Entry 7BG7 (electron microscopy, 2.40 A resolution); this record covers chains 1 and 3 of the 5 polymer chains in the assembly.

== Chain 1 ==
Molecule: Genome polyprotein
Source organism: Human rhinovirus 14
Notes: EC 3.4.22.29, 3.6.1.15, 3.4.22.28, 2.7.7.48
UniProt: P03303 (POLG_HRV14); residues -3 to 289 here correspond to UniProt positions 564-856 (UniProt number = residue number + 567)
Sequence (293 residues; numbered -3 to 289; the number before each row is that of its first residue; numbers below 1 keep their minus sign (Ala-3 is residue -3)):
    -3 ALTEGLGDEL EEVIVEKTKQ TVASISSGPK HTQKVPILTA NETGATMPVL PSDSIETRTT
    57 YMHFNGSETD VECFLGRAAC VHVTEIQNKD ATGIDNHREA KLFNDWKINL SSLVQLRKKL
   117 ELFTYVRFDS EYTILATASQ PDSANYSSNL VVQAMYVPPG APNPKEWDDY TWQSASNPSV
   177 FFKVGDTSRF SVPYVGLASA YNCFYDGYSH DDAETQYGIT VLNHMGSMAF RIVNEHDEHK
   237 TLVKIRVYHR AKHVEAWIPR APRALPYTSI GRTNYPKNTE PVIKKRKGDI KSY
Disordered / not traced: -3 to 15

== Chain 3 ==
Molecule: Genome polyprotein
Source organism: Human rhinovirus 14
Notes: EC 3.4.22.29, 3.6.1.15, 3.4.22.28, 2.7.7.48
UniProt: P03303 (POLG_HRV14); residues 1-236 here correspond to UniProt positions 332-567 (UniProt number = residue number + 331)
Sequence (236 residues; numbered 1 to 236; the number before each row is that of its first residue):
     1 GLPTTTLPGS GQFLTTDDRQ SPSALPNYEP TPRIHIPGKV HNLLEIIQVD TLIPMNNTHT
    61 KDEVNSYLIP LNANRQNEQV FGTNLFIGDG VFKTTLLGEI VQYYTHWSGS LRFSLMYTGP
   121 ALSSAKLILA YTPPGARGPQ DRREAMLGTH VVWDIGLQST IVMTIPWTSG VQFRYTDPDT
   181 YTSAGFLSCW YQTSLILPPE TTGQVYLLSF ISACPDFKLR LMKDTQTISQ TVALTE

== How chain 1 and chain 3 interact ==
Pairs across the interface - 186 pairs, chain 1 then chain 3:
  Ala19(1) - Asp216(3)
  Ile33(1) - Val151(3)  hydrophobic
  Ile33(1) - Thr160(3)
  Ile33(1) - Ile161(3)
  Ile33(1) - Val162(3)  hydrogen bond (backbone-backbone)
  Leu34(1) - Trp153(3)
  Leu34(1) - Gln158(3)
  Leu34(1) - Thr160(3)
  Leu34(1) - Ile161(3)  hydrophobic
  Thr35(1) - Gln158(3)
  Thr35(1) - Ser159(3)
  Thr35(1) - Thr160(3)  hydrogen bond (backbone-backbone)
  Thr35(1) - Val162(3)
  Ala36(1) - Thr160(3)
  Asn37(1) - Ser114(3)
  Asn37(1) - Met116(3)
  Asn37(1) - Thr160(3)  hydrogen bond (backbone-side chain)
  Asn37(1) - Phe210(3)
  Glu38(1) - Met116(3)
  Glu38(1) - Ser159(3)
  Glu38(1) - Thr160(3)
  Thr42(1) - Gln48(3)
  Thr42(1) - Val49(3)
  Thr42(1) - Asp50(3)  hydrogen bond (side chain-backbone)
  Thr42(1) - Arg112(3)
  Met43(1) - Arg112(3)
  Pro44(1) - Arg112(3)
  Val45(1) - Arg112(3)  hydrogen bond (backbone-side chain)
  Val45(1) - Val162(3)  hydrophobic
  Val45(1) - Thr164(3)
  Val45(1) - Cys214(3)
  Leu46(1) - Thr164(3)  hydrogen bond (backbone-side chain)
  Leu46(1) - Pro215(3)  hydrophobic
  Pro47(1) - Ser110(3)
  Pro47(1) - Thr164(3)
  Ser50(1) - Thr164(3)
  Ile51(1) - Thr149(3)
  Ile51(1) - Pro166(3)  hydrophobic
  Met58(1) - Asp216(3)
  Met58(1) - Lys218(3)
  Phe60(1) - Lys218(3)
  Phe60(1) - Leu219(3)
  Phe60(1) - Arg220(3)
  Gly62(1) - Asn42(3)  hydrogen bond (backbone-side chain)
  Glu64(1) - Tyr104(3)  hydrogen bond (backbone-side chain)
  Glu64(1) - Arg220(3)
  Glu64(1) - Leu221(3)
  Glu64(1) - Met222(3)  hydrogen bond (side chain-backbone)
  Thr65(1) - Asn42(3)  hydrogen bond
  Thr65(1) - Leu43(3)  hydrogen bond (backbone-backbone)
  Thr65(1) - Leu44(3)
  Thr65(1) - Tyr104(3)
  Thr65(1) - Leu219(3)
  Asp66(1) - His41(3)
  Asp66(1) - Asn42(3)
  Val67(1) - Val40(3)
  Val67(1) - His41(3)  hydrogen bond (backbone-backbone)
  Val67(1) - Leu43(3)  hydrophobic
  Cys69(1) - Met222(3)
  Phe70(1) - Leu43(3)  hydrophobic
  Phe70(1) - Tyr103(3)  hydrophobic
  Phe70(1) - Tyr104(3)
  Phe70(1) - Met222(3)  hydrophobic
  Arg73(1) - Thr15(3)
  Arg73(1) - Thr16(3)
  Arg73(1) - Met222(3)
  Ala74(1) - Phe13(3)  hydrophobic
  Ala74(1) - Thr15(3)  hydrogen bond (backbone-backbone)
  Ser107(1) - Leu234(3)
  Ser108(1) - Gln230(3)  hydrogen bond (backbone-side chain)
  Ser108(1) - Ala233(3)
  Ser108(1) - Leu234(3)
  Leu109(1) - Gln230(3)
  Val110(1) - Ser229(3)
  Val110(1) - Gln230(3)  hydrogen bond (backbone-side chain)
  Gln111(1) - Thr225(3)  hydrogen bond (side chain-backbone)
  Gln111(1) - Ile228(3)  hydrogen bond (side chain-backbone)
  Arg113(1) - Leu234(3)
  Lys114(1) - Glu99(3)  salt bridge
  Lys114(1) - Tyr103(3)
  Lys114(1) - Thr227(3)  hydrogen bond
  Lys114(1) - Ile228(3)
  Lys115(1) - Tyr103(3)
  Phe119(1) - Val40(3)  hydrophobic
  Phe119(1) - Leu43(3)  hydrophobic
  Arg123(1) - Pro30(3)
  Arg123(1) - Thr31(3)  hydrogen bond (side chain-backbone)
  Arg123(1) - Pro32(3)
  Arg123(1) - Arg33(3)
  Glu127(1) - Arg19(3)
  Glu127(1) - Ser21(3)  hydrogen bond
  Thr129(1) - Phe13(3)
  Pro174(1) - Ala24(3)
  Pro174(1) - Leu25(3)  hydrophobic
  Arg185(1) - Phe13(3)
  Arg185(1) - Ser21(3)
  Arg185(1) - Pro22(3)
  Phe186(1) - Ser21(3)
  Phe186(1) - Pro22(3)
  Phe186(1) - Ala24(3)  hydrophobic
  Ser187(1) - Ser21(3)
  Ser187(1) - Pro22(3)  hydrogen bond (backbone-backbone)
  Ser187(1) - Ser23(3)
  Ser187(1) - Ala24(3)  hydrogen bond (backbone-backbone)
  Val188(1) - Leu25(3)  hydrophobic
  Pro189(1) - Ser23(3)
  Pro189(1) - Leu25(3)
  Pro189(1) - Tyr28(3)  hydrophobic
  Tyr190(1) - Tyr28(3)
  Tyr190(1) - Pro30(3)
  Val191(1) - Leu25(3)  hydrophobic
  Val191(1) - Tyr28(3)
  Gly192(1) - Thr31(3)  hydrogen bond (backbone-side chain)
  Leu193(1) - Thr31(3)  hydrogen bond (backbone-side chain)
  Ala194(1) - Thr31(3)
  Ser195(1) - Thr31(3)
  Ser195(1) - Pro32(3)  hydrogen bond (side chain-backbone)
  Ser195(1) - Arg33(3)
  Ser195(1) - Ile34(3)  hydrogen bond (side chain-backbone)
  Ile215(1) - Glu236(3)
  Tyr244(1) - Phe13(3)  hydrophobic
  Arg246(1) - Asp18(3)  salt bridge
  Arg246(1) - Arg19(3)
  Lys248(1) - Ser21(3)
  Glu251(1) - Arg33(3)  salt bridge
  Glu251(1) - Lys39(3)  salt bridge
  Ala252(1) - Lys39(3)
  Ala252(1) - Val40(3)  hydrogen bond (backbone-backbone)
  Trp253(1) - Ile36(3)  hydrogen bond (side chain-backbone)
  Trp253(1) - Pro37(3)
  Trp253(1) - Gly38(3)
  Trp253(1) - Lys39(3)
  Ile254(1) - Pro37(3)
  Ile254(1) - Gly38(3)  hydrogen bond (backbone-backbone)
  Pro255(1) - Gly38(3)
  Pro255(1) - Val40(3)
  Pro258(1) - Leu96(3)  hydrophobic
  Pro258(1) - Glu99(3)
  Arg259(1) - Ile228(3)
  Leu261(1) - Ile228(3)
  Tyr263(1) - Ile228(3)  hydrophobic
  Tyr263(1) - Leu234(3)  hydrophobic
  Ser265(1) - Thr235(3)
  Ile266(1) - Leu234(3)
  Ile266(1) - Thr235(3)  hydrogen bond (backbone-backbone)
  Ile266(1) - Glu236(3)
  Arg268(1) - Glu236(3)  hydrogen bond (side chain-backbone)
  Pro277(1) - Thr60(3)
  Pro277(1) - Asp62(3)
  Val278(1) - Asp62(3)  hydrogen bond (backbone-side chain)
  Ile279(1) - Pro54(3)  hydrophobic
  Ile279(1) - Asn57(3)
  Ile279(1) - Asp62(3)  hydrogen bond (backbone-side chain)
  Lys280(1) - Asn57(3)  hydrogen bond (backbone-side chain)
  Lys280(1) - Lys93(3)
  Lys281(1) - Asn57(3)
  Lys281(1) - Thr58(3)
  Lys281(1) - His59(3)
  Lys281(1) - Thr60(3)
  Arg282(1) - Met55(3)  hydrogen bond (side chain-backbone)
  Arg282(1) - Asn57(3)  hydrogen bond (backbone-backbone)
  Arg282(1) - Gly82(3)  hydrogen bond (side chain-backbone)
  Arg282(1) - Thr83(3)
  Arg282(1) - Val91(3)
  Gly284(1) - Thr58(3)
  Asp285(1) - Thr58(3)
  Ile286(1) - Met55(3)
  Ile286(1) - Asn56(3)
  Ile286(1) - Thr58(3)
  Ile286(1) - Ile69(3)  hydrophobic
  Ile286(1) - Val80(3)
  Ile286(1) - Phe81(3)
  Ile286(1) - Gly82(3)  hydrogen bond (backbone-backbone)
  Lys287(1) - Gln79(3)
  Lys287(1) - Gly82(3)
  Ser288(1) - Gly82(3)
  Tyr289(1) - Gln79(3)  hydrogen bond
  Tyr289(1) - Gly82(3)
  Tyr289(1) - Thr83(3)
  Tyr289(1) - Asn84(3)  hydrogen bond (backbone-side chain)
  Tyr289(1) - Gly138(3)
  Tyr289(1) - Pro139(3)  hydrogen bond (side chain-backbone)
  Tyr289(1) - Phe186(3)  hydrophobic
  Tyr289(1) - Leu187(3)
  Tyr289(1) - Ser188(3)
  Tyr289(1) - Trp190(3)
Other interface residues (no listed pair), chain 1 (86 interface residues in all): Lys103, Leu118, Tyr121, Tyr152, Thr183, Ala196, Pro262, Thr264
Other interface residues (no listed pair), chain 3 (98 interface residues in all): Ile46, Lys61, Ser66, Tyr67, Pro70, Gly90, Thr94, Phe173, Ser212, Phe217, Asp224

== In short ==
86 residues of chain 1 and 98 residues of chain 3 are in contact, with 41 hydrogen bonds and 4 salt bridges.
Among the polar pairs are Lys114(1)-Glu99(3), Arg246(1)-Asp18(3) and Glu251(1)-Arg33(3).
Here chain 1 is Genome polyprotein and chain 3 is Genome polyprotein, both from Human rhinovirus 14. Entry
7BG7 (HRV14 in complex with its receptor ICAM-1) was determined by electron microscopy, deposited together
with 7BG6, 7NUL, 7NUM, 7NUN, 7NUO and 7NUQ.
